Entry 8PQ2 (electron microscopy, 3.85 A resolution); this record covers chains L and C of the 3 polymer chains in the assembly.

[Chain L]
Name: P4J15 Fragment Antigen-Binding Light Chain
Organism: Homo sapiens
Sequence (107 residues; each row starts with the number of its first residue):
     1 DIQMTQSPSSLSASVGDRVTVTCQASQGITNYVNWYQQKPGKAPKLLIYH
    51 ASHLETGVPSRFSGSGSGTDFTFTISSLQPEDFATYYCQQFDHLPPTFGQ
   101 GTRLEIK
Disordered / not traced: 1-14, 100-107
Disulfides: Cys23-Cys88

[Chain C]
Name: Spike protein S2'
Organism: Severe acute respiratory syndrome coronavirus 2
Reference sequence: P0DTC2 (SPIKE_SARS2); numbering as in UniProt (aligned over 333-527)
Sequence (195 residues; numbered 333 to 527; the number before each row is that of its first residue):
   333 TNLCPFHEVFNATTFASVYAWNRKRISNCVADYSVIYNFAPFFAFKCYGV
   383 SPTKLNDLCFTNVYADSFVIRGNEVSQIAPGQTGNIADYNYKLPDDFTGC
   433 VIAWNSNKLDSKPSGNYNYLYRLFRKSKLKPFERDISTEIYQAGNKPCNG
   483 VAGSNCYSPLQSYGFRPTYGVGHQPYRVVVLSFELLHAPATVCGP
Disordered / not traced: 333-335, 526-527
Disulfides: Cys336-Cys361, Cys379-Cys432, Cys480-Cys488
Covalently attached groups: N-acetylglucosamine (NAG) linked to Asn343
Construct notes: conflict His339 (Gly in P0DTC2), Thr346 (Arg in P0DTC2), Ile368 (Leu in P0DTC2), 19 further conflict positions vs the reference (P0DTC2) not listed
Swiss-Prot annotation at these positions:
  - region: Asn448 to Phe456 (Immunodominant HLA epitope recognized by the CD8+)
  - glycosylation: Asn343 (N-linked (GlcNAc...) (complex) asparagine)
  - natural variant: His339 (G339H: In strain: Omicron/BA.2.75, Omicron/XBB.1.5 and 1 more; this construct carries the variant), Thr346 (R346T: In strain: Omicron/BQ.1.1, Omicron/XBB.1.5 and 1 more; this construct carries the variant), Ile368 (L368I: In strain: Omicron/XBB.1.5, Omicron/EG.5.1; this construct carries the variant), Phe371 (S371F: In strain: Omicron/BA.2, Omicron/BA.2.12.1 and 6 more; this construct carries the variant), Pro373 (S373P: In strain: Omicron/BA.1, Omicron/BA.2 and 7 more; this construct carries the variant), Phe375 (S375F: In strain: Omicron/BA.1, Omicron/BA.2 and 7 more; this construct carries the variant), Ala376 (T376A: In strain: Omicron/BA.2, Omicron/BA.2.12.1 and 5 more; this construct carries the variant), Asn405 (D405N: In strain: Omicron/BA.2, Omicron/BA.2.12.1 and 6 more; this construct carries the variant), Ser408 (R408S: In strain: Omicron/BA.2, Omicron/BA.2.12.1 and 6 more; this construct carries the variant), Asn417 (K417N: In strain: Beta/B.1.351, Omicron/BA.1 and 8 more; this construct carries the variant), Lys440 (N440K: In strain: Omicron/BA.1, Omicron/BA.2 and 7 more; this construct carries the variant), Lys444 (K444T: In strain: Omicron/BQ.1.1), 15 further natural variant entries in UniProt
  - mutagenesis: Asn343 (N343Q: Reduced viral infectivity), Leu452 (L452R: Increased resistance to neutralizing antibodies. Decreases HLA binding to NF9 epitope. Increased binding affinity to human ACE2), Tyr453 (Y453F: Decreased HLA binding to NF9 epitope. Increased binding affinity to human ACE2), Ala475 (A475V: Increased resistance to neutralizing antibodies), Val483 (V483A: Increased resistance to neutralizing antibodies), Gln493 (Q493N: Reduced host ACE2-binding affinity in vitro; Q493Y: Reduced host ACE2-binding affinity in vitro), His519 (H519P: Increased resistance to human covalescent sera neutralization)
From the paper describing this entry:
  - mutagenesis - N417D, N450D, L455F, K458H, S459P, A475V, G476S, N477G, G485D, P491S, S494P, G504D: unchanged binding to P4J15

[How chain L and chain C interact]
Residue-residue contacts (6):
  Tyr32(L) with Gly476(C)
  Asp92(L) with Gly476(C); Asn477(C), hydrogen bond (side chain-backbone); Lys478(C)
  His93(L) with Lys478(C)
  Leu94(L) with Ser486(C)
Interface residues without a listed pair, chain L (7 interface residues in all): Ile29, Thr30, Phe91
Interface residues without a listed pair, chain C (5 interface residues in all): Asn487
From the paper, about this interface:
  - epitope / paratope residues, chain C: Tyr473(C), Ser486(C)

[In short]
7 residues of chain L and 5 residues of chain C are in contact, with 1 hydrogen bond. Its one hydrogen-bonded
contact is Asp92(L)-Asn477(C). The paper reports that N417D, N450D and L455F of chain C, among others, leave
binding to P4J15 unchanged; epitope/paratope residues Tyr473(C) and Ser486(C); 12 substitutions were tested in
all.
Chain L is P4J15 Fragment Antigen-Binding Light Chain (Homo sapiens) and chain C is Spike protein S2' (Severe
acute respiratory syndrome coronavirus 2); the structure, XBB 1.0 RBD bound to P4J15 (Local), was determined
by electron microscopy together with 8PSD from the same study.
